8FPI - chains C and E of the 5 polymer chains in the assembly; structure by electron microscopy, 2.52 A resolution.

Chain C (and E):
Protein: Phosphoprotein
Organism: Human respiratory syncytial virus A2
Notes: chain E of this document is another copy of the same molecule, construct and numbering; everything in this record applies to it too
Reference sequence: P03421 (PHOSP_HRSVA); residue numbers follow UniProt; this construct covers 1-241
Amino-acid sequence (256 residues; numbered 1 to 256; the number before each row is that of its first residue):
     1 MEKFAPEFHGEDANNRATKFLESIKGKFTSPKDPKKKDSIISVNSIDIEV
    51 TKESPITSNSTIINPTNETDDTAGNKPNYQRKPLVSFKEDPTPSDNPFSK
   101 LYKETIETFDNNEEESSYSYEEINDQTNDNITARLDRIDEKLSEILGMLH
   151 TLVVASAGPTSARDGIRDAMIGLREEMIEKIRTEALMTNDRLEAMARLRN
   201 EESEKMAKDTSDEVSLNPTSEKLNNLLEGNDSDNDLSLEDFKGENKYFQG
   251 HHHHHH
Disordered / not traced: 1-129, 187-256 (chain E: 1-130, 156-173, 200-256)
Construct notes: expression tag (242-256)
Swiss-Prot annotation at these positions:
  - region: Met1 to Ser30 (Binding to monomeric RNA-free nucleoprotein), Ser39 to Thr57 (Important for viral particle assembly), Arg81 to Phe87 (Binding to host phosphatase PP1), Asp90 to Asp110 (Binding to protein M2-1), Leu216 to Ser232 (Binding to RNA-directed RNA polymerase L), Ser232 to Phe241 (Binding to the N-RNA complex)
  - site: Thr108 (Interaction with protein M2-1)
  - modified residue: Thr108 (Phosphothreonine), Ser116 (Phosphoserine), Ser117 (Phosphoserine), Ser119 (Phosphoserine), Ser232 (Phosphoserine), Ser237 (Phosphoserine)

Interface between chain C and chain E:
Residue-residue contacts (15):
  Leu152(C) with Leu152(E), hydrophobic
  Ala169(C) with Met177(E); Ile181(E)
  Met170(C) with Met177(E), hydrophobic
  Leu173(C) with Ile181(E), hydrophobic
  Glu175(C) with Thr188(E), hydrogen bond
  Ile178(C) with Ala185(E); Thr188(E); Asn189(E); Leu192(E), hydrophobic
  Glu179(C) with Leu192(E)
  Arg182(C) with Asn189(E); Leu192(E); Glu193(E); Ala196(E)
Also at the interface, not in a pair above, chain C (11 interface residues in all): Ile131, Leu142, Gly172
Also at the interface, not in a pair above, chain E (12 interface residues in all): Ile131, Leu142, Arg191

Overview:
The interface between chain C and chain E involves 11 residues on one side and 12 on the other, with 1
hydrogen bond. Its one hydrogen-bonded contact is Glu175(C)-Thr188(E).
Both chains are Phosphoprotein (Human respiratory syncytial virus A2). Entry 8FPI (Co-structure of the
Respiratory Syncytial Virus RNA-dependent RNA polymerase with MRK-1) was determined by electron microscopy
(same publication as 8FPJ).
